Entry 5G5L (electron microscopy, 4.80 A resolution (low resolution: residue-level contacts below are approximate; hydrogen-bond / salt-bridge calls are withheld)); this record covers chains C and K of the 15 polymer chains in the assembly.

[Chain C]
Protein: DNA-directed RNA polymerases I and III subunit RPAC1
Source organism: Saccharomyces cerevisiae
UniProtKB: P07703 (RPAC1_YEAST); numbering as in UniProt (aligned over 1-335)
Amino-acid sequence (335 residues; each row starts with the number of its first residue):
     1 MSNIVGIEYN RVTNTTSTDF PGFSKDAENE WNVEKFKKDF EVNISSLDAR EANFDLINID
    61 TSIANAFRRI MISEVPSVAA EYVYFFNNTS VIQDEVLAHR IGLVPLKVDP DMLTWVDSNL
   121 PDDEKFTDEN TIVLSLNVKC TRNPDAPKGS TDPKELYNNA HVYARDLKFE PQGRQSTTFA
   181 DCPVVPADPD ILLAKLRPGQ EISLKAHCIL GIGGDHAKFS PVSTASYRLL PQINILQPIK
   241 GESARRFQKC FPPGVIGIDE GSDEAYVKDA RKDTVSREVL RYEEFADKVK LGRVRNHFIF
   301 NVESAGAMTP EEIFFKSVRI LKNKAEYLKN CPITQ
Disordered / not traced: 1-30
Curated features (UniProtKB/Swiss-Prot):
  - modified residue: S2 (N-acetylserine), S17 (Phosphoserine)

[Chain K]
Protein: DNA-directed RNA polymerases I and III subunit RPAC2
Source organism: Saccharomyces cerevisiae
UniProtKB: P28000 (RPAC2_YEAST); residues 1-142 here = UniProt positions 1-142
Amino-acid sequence (142 residues; row label = number of the first residue in the row):
     1 MTEDIEQKKT ATEVTPQEPK HIQEEEEQDV DMTGDEEQEE EPDREKIKLL TQATSEDGTS
    61 ASFQIVEEDH TLGNALRYVI MKNPDVEFCG YSIPHPSENL LNIRIQTYGE TTAVDALQKG
   121 LKDLMDLCDV VESKFTEKIK SM
Disordered / not traced: 1-41
Curated features (UniProtKB/Swiss-Prot):
  - modified residue (Phosphothreonine): T15, T33
  - cross-link: K134 (Glycyl lysine isopeptide (Lys-Gly) (interchain with G-Cter in ubiquitin))
Reported in the primary citation:
  - conformationally variable residues (loop rearrangement): L50 to T59

[Chain C / chain K interface]
Pairs across the interface (55; chain C residue first):
  W31(C) with Y78(K); K82(K); L127(K)
  V33(C) with D123(K)
  F36(C) with L127(K)
  K37(C) with V130(K); K134(K)
  E41(C) with K138(K)
  S62(C) with N74(K)
  I63(C) with Y78(K)
  A66(C) with T71(K)
  R69(C) with D69(K); H70(K); T71(K)
  I70(C) with T71(K)
  E311(C) with I139(K)
  F314(C) with F135(K)
  F315(C) with E132(K); F135(K); T136(K); I139(K)
  V318(C) with C128(K)
  R319(C) with E132(K)
  L321(C) with C128(K)
  K322(C) with M125(K); C128(K); D129(K)
  K324(C) with E68(K)
  A325(C) with L121(K); L124(K); M125(K)
  E326(C) with M125(K)
  Y327(C) with D43(K); K46(K)
  L328(C) with K46(K); I47(K); I65(K)
  K329(C) with Q118(K); L121(K)
  C331(C) with D43(K); K46(K); I47(K)
  P332(C) with D43(K); R44(K); I47(K)
  I333(C) with I47(K); K48(K); L49(K); F63(K)
  T334(C) with R44(K); I47(K); K48(K); L49(K)
  Q335(C) with L49(K); T51(K)
Also at the interface, not in a pair above, chain C (33 interface residues in all): F40, V42, I44, L47, D60
Also at the interface, not in a pair above, chain K (40 interface residues in all): P42, L72, A75, V114, L117, D126, V131, S133, M142

[In short]
Chain C and chain K form an interface of 33 and 40 residues respectively. The paper reports conformational
variability at L50(K).
Here chain C is DNA-directed RNA polymerases I and III subunit RPAC1 and chain K is DNA-directed RNA
polymerases I and III subunit RPAC2, both from Saccharomyces cerevisiae. Entry 5G5L (RNA polymerase I-Rrn3
complex at 4.8 A resolution) was determined by electron microscopy.
